PDB entry 8DNY | electron microscopy, 2.85 A resolution | chains B and C of the 4 polymer chains in the assembly

# Chain B
Name: Protein transport protein Sec61 subunit gamma
Source organism: Homo sapiens
Reference sequence: P60059 (SC61G_HUMAN); residue numbers follow UniProt; this construct covers 1-68
Sequence (68 residues; each row starts with the number of its first residue):
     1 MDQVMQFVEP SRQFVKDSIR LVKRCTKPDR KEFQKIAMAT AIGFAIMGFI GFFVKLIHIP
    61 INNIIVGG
Not modelled in the structure: 1-5, 67-68
Curated features (UniProtKB/Swiss-Prot):
  - modified residue: M1 (N-acetylmethionine), S18 (Phosphoserine)

# Chain C
Name: Protein transport protein Sec61 subunit beta
Source organism: Homo sapiens
Reference sequence: P60468 (SC61B_HUMAN); residues 1-96 here = UniProt positions 1-96
Sequence (96 residues; numbered 1 to 96; the number before each row is that of its first residue):
     1 MPGPTPSGTN VGSSGRSPSK AVAARAAGST VRQRKNASCG TRSAGRTTSA GTGGMWRFYT
    61 EDSPGLKVGP VPVLVMSLLF IASVFMLHIW GKYTRS
Not modelled in the structure: 1-64
Curated features (UniProtKB/Swiss-Prot):
  - modified residue: P2 (N-acetylproline), S7 (Phosphoserine), T9 (Phosphothreonine), S13 (Phosphoserine), S14 (Phosphoserine), S17 (Phosphoserine)
  - lipidation: C39 (S-palmitoyl cysteine)
  - mutagenesis: C39 (C39S: Abolishes S-acylation)

# How chain B and chain C interact
Residue-residue contacts - 7 pairs, chain B then chain C:
  I61(B) with F85(C), hydrophobic
  N63(B) with K92(C)
  I64(B) with K92(C), hydrogen bond (backbone-side chain)
  I65(B) with F85(C), hydrophobic; H88(C); K92(C)
  V66(B) with K92(C)
Other interface residues (no listed pair), chain B (6 interface residues in all): H58
Other interface residues (no listed pair), chain C (4 interface residues in all): I89

# Overview
Chain B and chain C form an interface of 6 and 4 residues respectively, with 1 hydrogen bond. The
hydrogen-bonded pair is I64(B)-K92(C). UniProt lists one mutagenesis site on chain C.
Here chain B is Protein transport protein Sec61 subunit gamma and chain C is Protein transport protein Sec61
subunit beta, both from Homo sapiens. Entry 8DNY (Cryo-EM structure of the human Sec61 complex inhibited by
decatransin) was determined by electron microscopy, deposited together with 8DNV, 8DNW, 8DNX, 8DNZ, 8DO0,
8DO1, 8DO2 and 8DO3.
